8BPA - chains B and C of the 4 polymer chains in the assembly; structure by electron microscopy, 3.70 A resolution.

Chain B:
Name: Histone deacetylase 2
Organism: Homo sapiens
Notes: EC 3.5.1.98, 3.5.1.-
Reference sequence: Q92769 (HDAC2_HUMAN); numbering as in UniProt (aligned over 1-488)
Sequence (488 residues; each row starts with the number of its first residue):
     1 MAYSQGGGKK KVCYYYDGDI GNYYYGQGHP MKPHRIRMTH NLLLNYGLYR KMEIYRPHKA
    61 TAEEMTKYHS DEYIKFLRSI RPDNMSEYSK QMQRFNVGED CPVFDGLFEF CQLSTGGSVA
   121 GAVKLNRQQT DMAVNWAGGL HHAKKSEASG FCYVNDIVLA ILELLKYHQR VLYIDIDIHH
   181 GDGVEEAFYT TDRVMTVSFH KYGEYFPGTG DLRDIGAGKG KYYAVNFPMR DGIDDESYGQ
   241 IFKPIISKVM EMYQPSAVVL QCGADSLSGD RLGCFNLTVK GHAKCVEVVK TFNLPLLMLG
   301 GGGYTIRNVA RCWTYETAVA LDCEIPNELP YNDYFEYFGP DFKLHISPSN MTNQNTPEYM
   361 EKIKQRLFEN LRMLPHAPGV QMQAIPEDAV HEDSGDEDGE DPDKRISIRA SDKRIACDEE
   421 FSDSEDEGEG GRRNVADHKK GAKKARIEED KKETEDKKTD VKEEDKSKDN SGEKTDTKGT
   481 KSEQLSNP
Unresolved in the structure: 1-7, 376-488
UniProt features mapped onto this chain:
  - active site: H142
  - binding site (1D-myo-inositol 1,4,5,6-tetrakisphosphate): G28, K32, R271
  - binding site (Ca(2+)): D175, D177, H179, F188, T191, V194, S198, F199, Y223
  - binding site (Zn(2+)): D177, H179, D265
  - modified residue: K75 (N6-acetyllysine), K221 (N6-acetyllysine), C262 (S-nitrosocysteine), C274 (S-nitrosocysteine), S394 (Phosphoserine), S407 (Phosphoserine), S422 (Phosphoserine), S424 (Phosphoserine)
  - cross-link (Glycyl lysine isopeptide (Lys-Gly)): K75 (interchain with G-Cter in SUMO2), K439 (interchain with G-Cter in SUMO2), K452 (interchain with G-Cter in SUMO2), K458 (interchain with G-Cter in SUMO2), K462 (interchain with G-Cter in SUMO2), K478 (interchain with G-Cter in SUMO2), K481 (interchain with G-Cter in SUMO2)
Bound ions: Ca2+ site 1: D175, D177, H179, S198, F199; Zn2+: D177, H179, D265; Ca2+ site 2: F188, V194

Chain C:
Name: PHD finger protein 12
Organism: Homo sapiens
Reference sequence: Q96QT6 (PHF12_HUMAN); residues 1-1004 here = UniProt positions 1-1004
Sequence (1004 residues; row label = number of the first residue in the row):
     1 MWEKMETKTI VYDLDTSGGL MEQIQALLAP PKTDEAEKRS RKPEKEPRRS GRATNHDSCD
    61 SCKEGGDLLC CDHCPAAFHL QCCNPPLSEE MLPPGEWMCH RCTVRRKKRE QKKELGHVNG
   121 LVDKSGKRTT SPSSDTDLLD RSASKTELKA IAHARILERR ASRPGTPTSS ASTETPTSEQ
   181 NDVDEDIIDV DEEPVAAEPD YVQPQLRRPF ELLIAAAMER NPTQFQLPNE LTCTTALPGS
   241 SKRRRKEETT GKNVKKTQHE LDHNGLVPLP VKVCFTCNRS CRVAPLIQCD YCPLLFHMDC
   301 LEPPLTAMPL GRWMCPNHIE HVVLNQKNMT LSNRCQVFDR FQDTVSQHVV KVDFLNRIHK
   361 KHPPNRRVLQ SVKRRSLKVP DAIKSQYQFP PPLIAPAAIR DGELICNGIP EESQMHLLNS
   421 EHLATQAEQQ EWLCSVVALQ CSILKHLSAK QMPSHWDSEQ TEKADIKPVI VTDSSVTTSL
   481 QTADKTPTPS HYPLSCPSGI STQNSLSCSP PHQSPALEDI GCSSCAEKSK KTPCGTANGP
   541 VNTEVKANGP HLYSSPTDST DPRRLPGANT PLPGLSHRQG WPRPLTPPAA GGLQNHTVGI
   601 IVKTENATGP SSCPQRSLVP VPSLPPSIPS SCASIENTST LQRKTVQSQI GPPLTDSRPL
   661 GSPPNATRVL TPPQAAGDGI LATTANQRFS SPAPSSDGKV SPGTLSIGSA LTVPSFPANS
   721 TAMVDLTNSL RAFMDVNGEI EINMLDEKLI KFLALQRIHQ LFPSRVQPSP GSVGTHQLAS
   781 GGHHIEVQRK EVQARAVFYP LLGLGGAVNM CYRTLYIGTG ADMDVCLTNY GHCNYVSGKH
   841 ACIFYDENTK HYELLNYSEH GTTVDNVLYS CDFSEKTPPT PPSSIVAKVQ SVIRRRRHQK
   901 QDEEPSEEAA MMSSQAQGPQ RRPCNCKASS SSLIGGSGAG WEGTALLHHG SYIKLGCLQF
   961 VFSITEFATK QPKGDASLLQ DGVLAEKLSL KPHQGPVLRS NSVP
Unresolved in the structure: 1-16, 35-56, 113-203, 235-256, 365-1004
Bound ions: Zn2+ site 1: C59, C62, H79, C82; Zn2+ site 2: C71, C74, C99, C102; Zn2+ site 3: C274, C277, H297, C300; Zn2+ site 4: C289, C292, C315, H318

Chain B / chain C interface:
Pairs across the interface (21; chain B residue first):
  Q27(B) - M21(C)
  Y202(B) - T306(C)
  G203(B) - A307(C)
  L212(B) - P303(C)  hydrophobic
  P228(B) - T306(C)
  M229(B) - T306(C)
  R230(B) - M298(C)  hydrogen bond
  R230(B) - D299(C)  salt bridge
  R230(B) - L305(C)  hydrogen bond (side chain-backbone)
  R230(B) - T306(C)  hydrogen bond (side chain-backbone)
  T356(B) - D299(C)  hydrogen bond
  E358(B) - D299(C)
  Y359(B) - D299(C)
  Y359(B) - L305(C)
  Y359(B) - T306(C)  hydrogen bond
  K362(B) - D299(C)  hydrogen bond (side chain-backbone)
  K362(B) - C300(C)
  K362(B) - L301(C)  hydrogen bond (side chain-backbone)
  K362(B) - E302(C)
  R366(B) - E302(C)  salt bridge
  R366(B) - P303(C)
Interface residues without a listed pair, chain C (11 interface residues in all): P304

Summary:
12 residues of chain B and 11 residues of chain C are in contact; the contacts include 7 hydrogen bonds and 2
salt bridges. Polar contacts include R230(B)-D299(C), R366(B)-E302(C) and R230(B)-M298(C).
Here chain B is Histone deacetylase 2 and chain C is PHD finger protein 12, both from Homo sapiens. Entry 8BPA
(Cryo-EM structure of the human SIN3B histone deacetylase complex at 3.7 Angstrom) was determined by electron
microscopy together with 8BPB, 8BPC and 8C60 from the same study.
